PDB entry 6VRW | electron microscopy, 3.71 A resolution | chains G and D of the 6 polymer chains in the assembly

Chain G (and D):
Molecule: Envelope glycoprotein gp120
Organism: Human immunodeficiency virus 1
Notes: chain D of this document is another copy of the same molecule, construct and numbering; everything in this record applies to it too
Sequence (471 residues; numbered 33 to 513 plus 13 insertion-coded residues; 23 numbers in that range are skipped by the numbering (no residue carries them; nothing is unmodelled there); the number before each row is that of its first residue; a row labelled like 185A-185D holds insertion residues (185A, then the next letters in order)):
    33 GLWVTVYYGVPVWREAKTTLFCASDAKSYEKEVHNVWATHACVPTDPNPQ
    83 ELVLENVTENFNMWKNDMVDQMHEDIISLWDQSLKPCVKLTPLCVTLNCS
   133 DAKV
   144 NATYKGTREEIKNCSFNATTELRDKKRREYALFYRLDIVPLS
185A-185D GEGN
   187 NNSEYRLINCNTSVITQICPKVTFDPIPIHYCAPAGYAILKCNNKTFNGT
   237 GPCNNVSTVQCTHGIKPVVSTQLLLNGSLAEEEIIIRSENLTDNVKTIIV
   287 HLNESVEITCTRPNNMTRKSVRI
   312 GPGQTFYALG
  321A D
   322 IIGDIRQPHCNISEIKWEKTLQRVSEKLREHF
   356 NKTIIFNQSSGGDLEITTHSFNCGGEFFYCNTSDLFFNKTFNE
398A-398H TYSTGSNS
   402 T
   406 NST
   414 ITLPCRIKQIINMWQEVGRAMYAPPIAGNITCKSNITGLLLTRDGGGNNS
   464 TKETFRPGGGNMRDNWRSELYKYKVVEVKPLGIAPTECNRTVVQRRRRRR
Not modelled in the structure: 33, 59-63, 144-151, 185A-185D, 398A-398H, 461-463, 505-513
Disulfides: Cys54-Cys74, Cys119-Cys205, Cys126-Cys196, Cys131-Cys157, Cys218-Cys247, Cys228-Cys239, Cys296-Cys331, Cys378-Cys445, Cys385-Cys418
Covalently attached groups: N-acetylglucosamine (NAG) linked to Asn88, Asn130, Asn156, Asn160, Asn197, Asn230, Asn234, Asn241, Asn262, Asn276, Asn289, Asn301, Asn332, Asn356, Asn362, Asn386, Asn442, Asn448, Asn502

Interface between chain G and chain D:
Contacting residue pairs - 15 pairs, chain G then chain D:
  Glu164(G) - Cys196(D)
  Glu164(G) - Asn197(D)
  Leu165(G) - Cys126(D)
  Leu165(G) - Val127(D)
  Leu165(G) - Thr128(D)
  Arg166(G) - Thr123(D)
  Arg166(G) - Pro124(D)
  Arg166(G) - Cys126(D)
  Asp167(G) - Thr128(D)
  Lys168(G) - Thr128(D)
  Arg308(G) - Asn197(D)  hydrogen bond (side chain-backbone)
  Pro313(G) - Cys196(D)
  Gly314(G) - Asn197(D)
  Gly314(G) - Thr198(D)
  Gly314(G) - Ser199(D)
Also at the interface, not in a pair above, chain D (11 interface residues in all): Arg192, Val200

Overview:
The interface between chain G and chain D involves 8 residues on one side and 11 on the other; the contacts
include 1 hydrogen bond. Its one hydrogen-bonded contact is Arg308(G)-Asn197(D).
Both chains are Envelope glycoprotein gp120 (Human immunodeficiency virus 1). Entry 6VRW (Cryo-EM structure of
stabilized HIV-1 Env trimer CAP256.wk34.c80 SOSIP.RnS2) was determined by electron microscopy, deposited
together with 6VTT.
